Entry 5YTH (X-ray diffraction, 2.53 A resolution); this record covers chains A and C of the 3 polymer chains in the assembly.

# Chain A
Molecule: DNA polymerase I, thermostable
Organism: Thermus aquaticus
Notes: EC 2.7.7.7; fragment: large fragment
UniProt: P19821 (DPO1_THEAQ); residue numbers follow UniProt; this construct covers 294-832
Sequence (539 residues; row label = number of the first residue in the row):
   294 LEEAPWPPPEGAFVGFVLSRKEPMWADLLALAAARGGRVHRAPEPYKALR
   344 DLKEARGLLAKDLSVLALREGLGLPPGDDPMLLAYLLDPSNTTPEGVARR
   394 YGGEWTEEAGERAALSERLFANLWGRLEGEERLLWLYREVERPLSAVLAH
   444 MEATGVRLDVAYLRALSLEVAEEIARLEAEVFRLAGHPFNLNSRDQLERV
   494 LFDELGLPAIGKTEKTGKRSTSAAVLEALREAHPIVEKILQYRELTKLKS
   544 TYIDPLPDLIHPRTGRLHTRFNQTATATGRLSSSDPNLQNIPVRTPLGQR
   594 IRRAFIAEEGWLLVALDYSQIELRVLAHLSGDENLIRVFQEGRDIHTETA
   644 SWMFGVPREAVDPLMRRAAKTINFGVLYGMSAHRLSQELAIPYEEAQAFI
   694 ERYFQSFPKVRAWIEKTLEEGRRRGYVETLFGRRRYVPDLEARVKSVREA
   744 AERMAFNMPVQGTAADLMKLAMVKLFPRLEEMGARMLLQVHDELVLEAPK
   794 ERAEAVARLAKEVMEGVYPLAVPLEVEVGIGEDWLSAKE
Ion coordination: Mg2+ site 1: Asp610, Tyr611, Asp785 (together with 2'-deoxyguanosine-5'-triphosphate); Mg2+ site 2: Asp610, Asp785 (together with 2'-deoxyguanosine-5'-triphosphate)
Ligand contacts: 2'-deoxyguanosine-5'-triphosphate (DGT): Arg573, Asp610, Tyr611, Ser612, Gln613, Ile614, Glu615, His639, Arg659, Arg660, Lys663, Thr664, Phe667, Tyr671, Asn750, Asp785

# Chain C
Molecule: 16-nt DNA strand
Sequence (16 nucleotides; numbered 201 to 216; the number before each row is that of its first residue):
   201 AAACGGCGCCGXGGTC
Modified / non-standard residues: 92F (7-amino-3-(2-deoxy-5-O-phosphono-beta-D-erythro-pentofuranosyl)-2-oxo-2,3-dihydropyrido[2,3-d]pyrimidine-6-carbonitrile) at position 212

# How chain A and chain C interact
Residue-residue contacts - 59 pairs, chain A then chain C:
  Asn483(A) - 92F_212(C)  hydrogen bond to the phosphate
  Asn485(A) - DG211(C)  phosphate contact
  Asn485(A) - 92F_212(C)  hydrogen bond to the phosphate
  Ser486(A) - 92F_212(C)  hydrogen bond to the phosphate
  Ser486(A) - DG213(C)  hydrogen bond to the phosphate
  Asp488(A) - DG213(C)  sugar contact
  Gln489(A) - DG213(C)  phosphate contact
  Ile503(A) - DA201(C)  base contact
  Gly504(A) - DA201(C)  sugar contact
  Lys505(A) - DA201(C)  sugar contact
  Ser513(A) - DA201(C)  hydrogen bond to the phosphate
  Ser515(A) - DA201(C)  hydrogen bond to the phosphate
  Ala517(A) - DA201(C)  base contact
  Ala517(A) - DA202(C)  base contact
  Val518(A) - DA201(C)  base contact
  Ala521(A) - DA201(C)  base contact
  Ser543(A) - DC210(C)  phosphate contact
  Ser543(A) - DG211(C)  phosphate contact
  Thr544(A) - DC210(C)  sugar contact
  Pro548(A) - DC210(C)  phosphate contact
  Ala568(A) - DC207(C)  phosphate contact
  Ala568(A) - DG208(C)  phosphate contact
  Thr569(A) - DC207(C)  phosphate contact
  Ala570(A) - DG206(C)  phosphate contact
  Ala570(A) - DC207(C)  hydrogen bond to the phosphate
  Thr571(A) - DG206(C)  sugar contact
  Arg573(A) - DG205(C)  base contact
  Arg573(A) - DG206(C)  base contact
  Ser575(A) - DC207(C)  phosphate contact
  Ser575(A) - DG208(C)  hydrogen bond to the phosphate
  Ser576(A) - DG208(C)  sugar contact
  Ser577(A) - DG208(C)  phosphate contact
  Ser577(A) - DC209(C)  phosphate contact
  Asp578(A) - DC209(C)  hydrogen bond to the phosphate
  Asn580(A) - DG208(C)  hydrogen bond to the sugar
  Thr664(A) - DC204(C)  base contact
  Phe667(A) - DC204(C)  base contact
  Gly668(A) - DC204(C)  base contact
  Tyr671(A) - DC204(C)  base contact
  Gly672(A) - DA203(C)  base contact
  Gly672(A) - DC204(C)  sugar contact
  Met673(A) - DC204(C)  hydrogen bond to the sugar
  Ser674(A) - DC204(C)  hydrogen bond to the phosphate
  His676(A) - DA201(C)  base contact
  His676(A) - DA202(C)  phosphate contact
  Arg677(A) - DA202(C)  hydrogen bond to the base
  Arg677(A) - DC204(C)  salt bridge to the phosphate
  Gln680(A) - DA201(C)  base contact
  Gln680(A) - DA202(C)  base contact
  Glu681(A) - DA202(C)  hydrogen bond to the base
  Arg728(A) - DG206(C)  salt bridge to the phosphate
  Arg746(A) - DA203(C)  sugar contact
  Arg746(A) - DC204(C)  hydrogen bond to the phosphate
  Arg746(A) - DG205(C)  salt bridge to the phosphate
  Met747(A) - DG205(C)  phosphate contact
  Met747(A) - DG206(C)  phosphate contact
  Asn750(A) - DG205(C)  sugar contact
  Gln754(A) - DG205(C)  base contact
  Gln754(A) - DG206(C)  hydrogen bond to the sugar
Interface residues without a listed pair, chain A (45 interface residues in all): Lys540, Asn565, His784

# Summary
45 residues of chain A and 13 residues of chain C are in contact; the contacts include 16 hydrogen bonds and 3
salt bridges. Polar pairs include Arg677(A)-DA202(C), Glu681(A)-DA202(C) and Asn580(A)-DG208(C). Bound to
chain A: 2'-deoxyguanosine-5'-triphosphate. Asp610(A), Tyr611(A) and Asp785(A) coordinate Mg2+ site 1.
Here chain A is DNA polymerase I, thermostable (Thermus aquaticus) and chain C is a 16-nt DNA strand. Entry
5YTH (Structure of large fragment of DNA Polymerase I from Thermus aquaticus Host-Guest complex with the
unnatural ...) was determined by X-ray diffraction, deposited together with 5YTC, 5YTD, 5YTE, 5YTF, 5YTG and
5Z3N.
